PDB entry 8PID | electron microscopy, 3.00 A resolution | chains I and A of the 9 polymer chains in the assembly

== Chain I ==
Protein: DNA-directed RNA polymerase subunit beta
Source organism: Escherichia coli
Notes: EC 2.7.7.6
UniProtKB: P0A8V2 (RPOB_ECOLI); residues 1-1342 here = UniProt positions 1-1342
Chain sequence (1342 residues; row label = number of the first residue in the row):
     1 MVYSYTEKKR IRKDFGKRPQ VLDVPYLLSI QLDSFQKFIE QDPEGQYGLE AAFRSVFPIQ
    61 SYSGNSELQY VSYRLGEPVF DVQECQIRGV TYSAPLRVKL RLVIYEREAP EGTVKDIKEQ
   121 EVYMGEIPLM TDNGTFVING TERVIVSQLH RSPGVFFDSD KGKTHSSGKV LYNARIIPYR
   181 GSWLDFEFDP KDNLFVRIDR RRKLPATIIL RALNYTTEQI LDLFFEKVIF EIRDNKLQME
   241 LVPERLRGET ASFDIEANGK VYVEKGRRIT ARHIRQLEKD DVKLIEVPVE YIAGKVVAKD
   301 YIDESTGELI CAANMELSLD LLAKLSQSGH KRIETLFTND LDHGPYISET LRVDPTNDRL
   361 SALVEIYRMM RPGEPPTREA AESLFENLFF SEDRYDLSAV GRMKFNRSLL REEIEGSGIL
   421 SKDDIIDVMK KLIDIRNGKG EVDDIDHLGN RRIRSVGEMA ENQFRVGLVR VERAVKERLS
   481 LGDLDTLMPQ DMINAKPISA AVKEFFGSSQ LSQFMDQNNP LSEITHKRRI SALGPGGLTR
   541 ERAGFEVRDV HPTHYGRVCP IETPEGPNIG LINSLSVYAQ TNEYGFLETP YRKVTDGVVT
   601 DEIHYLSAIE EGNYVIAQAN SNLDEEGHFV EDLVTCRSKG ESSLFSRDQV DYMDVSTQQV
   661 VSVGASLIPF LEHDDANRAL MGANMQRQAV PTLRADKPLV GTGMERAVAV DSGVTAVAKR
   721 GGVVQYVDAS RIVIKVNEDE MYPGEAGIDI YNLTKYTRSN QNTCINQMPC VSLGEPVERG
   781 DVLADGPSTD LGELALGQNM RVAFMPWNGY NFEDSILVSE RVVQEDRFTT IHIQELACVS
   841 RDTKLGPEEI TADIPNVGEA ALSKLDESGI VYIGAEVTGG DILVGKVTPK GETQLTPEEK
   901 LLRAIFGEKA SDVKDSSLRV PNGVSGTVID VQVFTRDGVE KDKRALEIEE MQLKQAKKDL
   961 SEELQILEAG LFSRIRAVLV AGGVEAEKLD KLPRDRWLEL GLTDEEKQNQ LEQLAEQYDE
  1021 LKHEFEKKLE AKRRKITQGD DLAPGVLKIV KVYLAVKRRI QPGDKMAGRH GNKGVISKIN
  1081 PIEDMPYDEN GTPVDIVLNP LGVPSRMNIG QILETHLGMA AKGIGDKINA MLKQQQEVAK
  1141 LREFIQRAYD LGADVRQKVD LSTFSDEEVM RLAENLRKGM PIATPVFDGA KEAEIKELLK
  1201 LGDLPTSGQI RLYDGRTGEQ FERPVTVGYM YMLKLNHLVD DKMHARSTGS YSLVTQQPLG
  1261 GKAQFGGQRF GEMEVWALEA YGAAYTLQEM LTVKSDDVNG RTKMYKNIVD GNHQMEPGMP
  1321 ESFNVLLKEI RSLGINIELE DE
Unresolved in the structure: 891-911
UniProt features mapped onto this chain:
  - modified residue (N6-acetyllysine): Lys1022, Lys1200
  - mutagenesis: Ile561 (I561S: Resistant to antibiotics salinamide A and B), Ile569 (I569S: Resistant to antibiotics salinamide A and B), Ala665 (A665E: Resistant to antibiotics salinamide A and B), Asp675 (D675A/G: Resistant to antibiotics salinamide A and B), Asn677 (N677H/K: Resistant to antibiotics salinamide A and B), Leu680 (L680M: Resistant to antibiotics salinamide A and B), Glu813 (E813K: Disrupts the enzyme's active center)

== Chain A ==
Molecule: non-template DNA
Sequence (40 nucleotides; row label = number of the first residue in the row):
     1 CACCACCACG CGGGCGGTAG CGTGCTTTTT TCGATCTTCC
Unresolved in the structure: 1-2

== Chain I / chain A interface ==
Pairs across the interface (23; chain I residue first):
  Tyr62(I) - DT18(A)  base contact
  Arg151(I) - DG24(A)  salt bridge to the phosphate
  Arg175(I) - DT23(A)  phosphate contact
  Arg175(I) - DG24(A)  salt bridge to the phosphate
  Gly181(I) - DT23(A)  base contact
  Ser182(I) - DC21(A)  phosphate contact
  Trp183(I) - DT23(A)  stacking on the base
  Trp183(I) - DG24(A)  phosphate contact
  Asp199(I) - DG22(A)  base contact
  Asp199(I) - DT23(A)  base contact
  Arg200(I) - DT23(A)  hydrogen bond to the phosphate
  Arg200(I) - DG24(A)  salt bridge to the phosphate
  Arg201(I) - DG22(A)  hydrogen bond to the base
  Arg371(I) - DG20(A)  salt bridge to the phosphate
  Leu384(I) - DG20(A)  phosphate contact
  Ile445(I) - DG24(A)  base contact
  Asp446(I) - DG24(A)  hydrogen bond to the base
  Arg470(I) - DG17(A)  salt bridge to the phosphate
  Arg473(I) - DG17(A)  salt bridge to the phosphate
  Arg473(I) - DT18(A)  salt bridge to the phosphate
  Leu538(I) - DG24(A)  base contact
  Arg542(I) - DC25(A)  hydrogen bond to the base
  Val547(I) - DG24(A)  base contact
Interface residues without a listed pair, chain I (20 interface residues in all): Arg394, Arg451
Interface residues without a listed pair, chain A (9 interface residues in all): DA19

== Summary ==
Chain I and chain A form an interface of 20 and 9 residues respectively, with 4 hydrogen bonds, 7 salt bridges
and 1 aromatic stacking contact. Among the polar pairs are Arg201(I)-DG22(A), Asp446(I)-DG24(A) and
Arg542(I)-DC25(A). UniProt lists 7 mutagenesis sites on chain I.
Here chain I is DNA-directed RNA polymerase subunit beta (Escherichia coli) and chain A is non-template DNA.
Entry 8PID (backtracked E. coli transcription complex paused at ops site and bound to RfaH) was determined by
electron microscopy together with 8PEN, 8PFG, 8PFJ, 8PH9, 8PHK, 8PIB, 8PIL and 8PIM from the same study.
